PDB entry 8SJ0 | X-ray diffraction, 2.55 A resolution | chains C and E of the 6 polymer chains in the assembly

# Chain C
Molecule: Cyclic GMP-AMP synthase
Organism: Mus musculus
Notes: EC 2.7.7.86; fragment: catalytic domain
Reference sequence: Q8C6L5 (CGAS_MOUSE); residue numbers follow UniProt; this construct covers 147-507
Chain sequence (364 residues; numbered 144 to 507; the number before each row is that of its first residue):
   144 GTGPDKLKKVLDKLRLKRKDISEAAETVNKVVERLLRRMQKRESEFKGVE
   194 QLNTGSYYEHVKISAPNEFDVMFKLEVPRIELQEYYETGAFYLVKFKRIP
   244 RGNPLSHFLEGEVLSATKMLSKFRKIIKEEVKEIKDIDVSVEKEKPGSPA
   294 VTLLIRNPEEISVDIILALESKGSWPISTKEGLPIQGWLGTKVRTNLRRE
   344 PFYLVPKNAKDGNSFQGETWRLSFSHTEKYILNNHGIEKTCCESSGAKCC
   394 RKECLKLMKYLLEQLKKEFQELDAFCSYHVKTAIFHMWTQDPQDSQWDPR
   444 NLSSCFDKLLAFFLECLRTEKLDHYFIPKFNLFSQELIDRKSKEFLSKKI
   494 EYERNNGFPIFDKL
Disordered / not traced: 144-147, 240-246, 252-255, 507
Differences from the reference sequence: expression tag (144-146)
Bound ions: Mg2+: Ser199, Glu211 (together with 2'-deoxyadenosine 5'-triphosphate); Zn2+: His378, Cys384, Cys385, Cys392
Residues lining bound ligands: 2'-deoxyadenosine 5'-triphosphate (DTP): Gly198, Ser199, Glu202, Glu211, Asp213, Arg364, Lys402, Cys419, Ser420, Tyr421, Lys424
Swiss-Prot annotation at these positions:
  - region: Lys372 to Lys395 (DNA-binding)
  - motif: Leu154 to Leu159 (Nuclear export signal), Asp281 to Ser291 (Nuclear localization signal)
  - binding site (GTP): Thr197, Asp307, Arg364 to Glu371
  - binding site (ATP): Ser199, Glu371, Lys402, Ser420 to Lys424
  - binding site (Mg(2+)): Glu211, Asp213, Asp307
  - binding site (2',3'-cGAMP): Asp213, Gly290, Asp307, Lys350, Arg364 to Ser366
  - binding site (Zn(2+)): His378, Cys384, Cys385, Cys392
  - site: Arg241 (Arginine-anchor), Asp307, Ile308 (Cleavage)
  - modified residue: Lys156 (N6-lactoyllysine), Glu176 (PolyADP-ribosyl glutamic acid), Ser199 (Phosphoserine), Tyr201 (Phosphotyrosine), Glu272 (5-glutamyl polyglutamate), Ser291 (Phosphoserine), Glu302 (5-glutamyl glutamate), Lys372 (N6-acetyllysine), Lys382 (N6-acetyllysine), Lys402 (N6-acetyllysine), Ser420 (Phosphoserine), Lys491 (N6-methyllysine)
  - lipidation (S-palmitoyl cysteine): Cys392, Cys393, Cys459
  - cross-link (Glycyl lysine isopeptide (Lys-Gly)): Lys217 (interchain with G-Cter in SUMO), Lys271 (interchain with G-Cter in ubiquitin), Lys335 (interchain with G-Cter in SUMO), Lys372 (interchain with G-Cter in SUMO), Lys382 (interchain with G-Cter in SUMO), Lys399 (interchain with G-Cter in ubiquitin), Lys402 (interchain with G-Cter in ubiquitin), Lys409 (interchain with G-Cter in ubiquitin), Lys410 (interchain with G-Cter in ubiquitin), Lys464 (interchain with G-Cter in SUMO)
  - mutagenesis: Lys156 (K156Q: Mimics lactylation; knockin mice show higher mortality following HSV-1 infection), Asn172 (N172K: Induces alteration of the DNA-binding surface and leads to decreased synthesis of cyclic GMP-AMP (cGAMP); when associated with L-180), Glu176 (E176A: Abolished poly-ADP-ribosylation by PARP1, stimulating interferon production in knockin mice), Arg180 (R180L: Induces alteration of the DNA-binding surface and leads to decreased synthesis of cyclic GMP-AMP (cGAMP); when associated with K-182), Gly198 (G198A: Abolishes stimulation of interferon production; when associated with A-199), Ser199 (S199A: Abolishes stimulation of interferon production; when associated with A-199), Tyr201 (Y201E: Phosphomimetic mutant; reduced translocation to the nucleus following treatment with etoposide), Glu211 to Asp213 (Abolished nucleotidyltransferase activity. Does not affect nuclear localization and tethering to chromatin), Glu211 (E211A: Abolishes ability to promote type-I interferon production), Asp213 (D213A: Abolishes ability to promote type-I interferon production), Lys217 (K217R: Reduced sumoylation), Arg222 (R222E: Impaired tethering to chromatin, leading to constitutive activation in the absence of DNA), 31 further mutagenesis entries in UniProt
What the authors report for this chain:
  - mutagenesis - E211Q/D213N: abolished catalytic activity
  - specificity-determining residues: His467 (proposed by the authors, not directly observed)
  - mutagenesis - R364A (33-fold), H467A: decreased catalytic activity on ATP/GTP
  - mutagenesis - H467A (2-fold): increased catalytic activity on GTP/GTP
  - specificity-determining residues: Ile309, Arg364
  - mutagenesis - R364A (10-fold): decreased catalytic activity on GTP/GTP
  - mutagenesis - R364A (4-fold): increased catalytic activity on ATP/ATP

# Chain E
Molecule: Palindromic DNA18
Sequence (18 nucleotides; each row starts with the number of its first residue):
     1 ATCTGTACATGTACAGAT

# How chain C and chain E interact
Residue-residue contacts (6; chain C residue first):
  Thr334(C) with DA13(E), phosphate contact
  Lys335(C) with DA13(E), phosphate contact; DC14(E), salt bridge to the phosphate
  Thr338(C) with DT12(E), hydrogen bond to the phosphate; DA13(E), hydrogen bond to the phosphate
  Arg342(C) with DG11(E), base contact
Interface residues without a listed pair, chain C (5 interface residues in all): Ser317

# Overview
The interface between chain C and chain E involves 5 residues on one side and 4 on the other, with 2 hydrogen
bonds and 1 salt bridge. Polar contacts include Thr338(C)-DT12(E), Thr338(C)-DA13(E) and Lys335(C)-DC14(E).
The paper reports that R364A and H467A of chain C reduce catalytic activity on ATP/GTP; specificity
determinants His467(C), Ile309(C) and Arg364(C).
Here chain C is Cyclic GMP-AMP synthase (Mus musculus) and chain E is Palindromic DNA18. Entry 8SJ0 (Structure
of ternary complex of cGAS with dsDNA and bound 2'-dATP) was determined by X-ray diffraction together with
7UUX, 7UXW, 7UYQ, 7UYZ, 7UZR, 7V0W and 14 further entries from the same study.
